Entry 7EQG (electron microscopy, 3.20 A resolution); this record covers chains L and M of the 17 polymer chains in the assembly.

== Chain L ==
Protein: type I-F CRISPR-associated endoribonuclease Cas6/Csy4
Source organism: Pseudomonas aeruginosa
Sequence (187 residues; numbered 1 to 187; the number before each row is that of its first residue):
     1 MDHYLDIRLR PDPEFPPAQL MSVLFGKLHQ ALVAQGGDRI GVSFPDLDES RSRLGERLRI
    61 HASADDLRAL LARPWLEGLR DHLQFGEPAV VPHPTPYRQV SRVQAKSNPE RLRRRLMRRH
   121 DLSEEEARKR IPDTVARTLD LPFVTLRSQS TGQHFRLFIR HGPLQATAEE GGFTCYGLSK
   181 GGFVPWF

== Chain M ==
Molecule: 60-nt RNA strand
Source organism: Pseudomonas aeruginosa
Sequence (60 nucleotides; row label = number of the first residue in the row):
     1 CUAAGAAAUU CACGGCGGGC UUGAUGUCCG CGUCUACCUG GUUCACUGCC GUGUAGGCAG
Not modelled in the structure: 59-60

== Interface between chain L and chain M ==
Residue-residue contacts (29):
  Glu14(L) with G41(M), phosphate contact
  Pro16(L) with G41(M), phosphate contact
  Gln19(L) with U42(M), hydrogen bond to the phosphate
  His29(L) with C58(M), phosphate contact
  Arg102(L) with C58(M), base contact
  Gln104(L) with G56(M), base contact; G57(M), hydrogen bond to the base
  Lys106(L) with U47(M), base contact; G56(M), base contact
  Asn108(L) with A45(M), hydrogen bond to the phosphate
  Arg111(L) with A45(M), salt bridge to the phosphate; C46(M), phosphate contact
  Arg114(L) with C46(M), salt bridge to the phosphate; U47(M), salt bridge to the phosphate
  Arg115(L) with G48(M), hydrogen bond to the sugar; C49(M), hydrogen bond to the base; C50(M), base contact
  Arg119(L) with G48(M), hydrogen bond to the phosphate; C49(M), salt bridge to the phosphate
  His120(L) with C50(M), salt bridge to the phosphate; G51(M), salt bridge to the phosphate
  Arg130(L) with U52(M), sugar contact
  Gln153(L) with A45(M), base contact; C46(M), hydrogen bond to the sugar
  His154(L) with U43(M), stacking on the base
  Phe155(L) with A45(M), base contact; C58(M), base contact
  Arg156(L) with C44(M), salt bridge to the phosphate
  Phe158(L) with C44(M), base contact
Interface residues without a listed pair, chain L (24 interface residues in all): Ser107, Ile131, Thr138, Leu139, Phe143
Interface residues without a listed pair, chain M (16 interface residues in all): G53

== In short ==
24 residues of chain L and 16 residues of chain M are in contact, with 7 hydrogen bonds, 7 salt bridges and 1
aromatic stacking contact. Polar pairs include Gln104(L)-G57(M), Arg115(L)-C49(M) and Arg115(L)-G48(M).
Chain L is type I-F CRISPR-associated endoribonuclease Cas6/Csy4 and chain M is a 60-nt RNA strand, both from
Pseudomonas aeruginosa; the structure, Structure of Csy-AcrIF5, was determined by electron microscopy together
with 7F45 from the same study.
